Entry 9IP4 (electron microscopy, 2.84 A resolution); this record covers chains D and E of the 5 polymer chains in the assembly.

[Chain D (and E)]
Protein: Maltose/maltodextrin-binding periplasmic protein, Polymerase cofactor VP35
From: Escherichia coli K-12
Notes: chain E of this document is another copy of the same molecule, construct and numbering; everything in this record applies to it too
UniProtKB: chimeric construct of P0AEX9, P35259: residues -327 to 36 from P0AEX9 (MALE_ECOLI) positions 29-392 (UniProt number = residue number + 356); residues 57-329 from P35259 positions 57-329 (same numbers)
Amino-acid sequence (671 residues; row label = number of the first residue in the row; numbers below 1 keep their minus sign (Met-341 is residue -341)):
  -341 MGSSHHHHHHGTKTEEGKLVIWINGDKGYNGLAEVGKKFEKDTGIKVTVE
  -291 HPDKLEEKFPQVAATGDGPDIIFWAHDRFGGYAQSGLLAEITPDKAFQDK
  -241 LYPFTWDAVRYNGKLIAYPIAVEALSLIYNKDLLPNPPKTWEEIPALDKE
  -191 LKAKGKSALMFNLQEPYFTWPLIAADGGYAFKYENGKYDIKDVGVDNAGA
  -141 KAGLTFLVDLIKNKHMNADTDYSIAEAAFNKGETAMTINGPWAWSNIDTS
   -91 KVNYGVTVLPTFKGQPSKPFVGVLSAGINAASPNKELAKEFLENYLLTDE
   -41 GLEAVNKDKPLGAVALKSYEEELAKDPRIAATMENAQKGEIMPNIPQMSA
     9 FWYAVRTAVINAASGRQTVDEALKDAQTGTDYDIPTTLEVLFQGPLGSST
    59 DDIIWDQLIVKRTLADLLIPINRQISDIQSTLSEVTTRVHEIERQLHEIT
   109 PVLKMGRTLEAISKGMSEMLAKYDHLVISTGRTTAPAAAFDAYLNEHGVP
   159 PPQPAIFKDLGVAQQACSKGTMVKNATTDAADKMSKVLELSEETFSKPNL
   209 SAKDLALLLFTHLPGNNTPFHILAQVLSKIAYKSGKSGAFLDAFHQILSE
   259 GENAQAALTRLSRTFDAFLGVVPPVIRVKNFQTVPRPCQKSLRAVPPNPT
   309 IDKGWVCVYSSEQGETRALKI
Unresolved in the structure: -341 to 106, 139-329 (chain E: -341 to 109, 136-329)
Sequence notes: initiating methionine (-341); expression tag (-340 to -328); linker (37-56); conflict Cys296 (Ser in P35259)

[Interface between chain D and chain E]
Contacting residue pairs (12; chain D residue first):
  Pro109(D) - Leu111(E)  hydrophobic
  Ile120(D) - Met124(E)
  Gly123(D) - Met124(E)
  Gly123(D) - Leu128(E)
  Met124(D) - Met124(E)
  Glu126(D) - Leu128(E)
  Met127(D) - Met127(E)  hydrophobic
  Met127(D) - Leu128(E)  hydrophobic
  Met127(D) - Tyr131(E)  hydrophobic
  Lys130(D) - Asp132(E)  salt bridge
  Leu134(D) - Tyr131(E)  hydrophobic
  Leu134(D) - Leu134(E)  hydrophobic
Also at the interface, not in a pair above, chain D (11 interface residues in all): Met113, Leu117, Ala119
Also at the interface, not in a pair above, chain E (11 interface residues in all): Val110, Leu117, Ser121, Val135

[In short]
Chain D and chain E each contribute 11 residues to their interface; the contacts include 1 salt bridge. Its
one salt-bridged contact is Lys130(D)-Asp132(E).
Both chains are Maltose/maltodextrin-binding periplasmic protein, Polymerase cofactor VP35 (Escherichia coli
K-12). Entry 9IP4 (Cryo-EM structure of the RNA-dependent RNA polymerase complex from Marburg virus) was
determined by electron microscopy together with 9IP2 and 9IP3 from the same study.
